Entry 1QXY (X-ray diffraction, 1.04 A resolution); this record covers chain A.

# Chain A
Molecule: methionyl aminopeptidase
From: Staphylococcus aureus
Notes: EC 3.4.11.18
UniProt: P0A080 (AMPM_STAAU); residue numbers follow UniProt; this construct covers 1-246, 249-252
Sequence (252 residues; numbered 1 to 254; 2 numbers in that range are skipped by the numbering (no residue carries them; nothing is unmodelled there); the number before each row is that of its first residue):
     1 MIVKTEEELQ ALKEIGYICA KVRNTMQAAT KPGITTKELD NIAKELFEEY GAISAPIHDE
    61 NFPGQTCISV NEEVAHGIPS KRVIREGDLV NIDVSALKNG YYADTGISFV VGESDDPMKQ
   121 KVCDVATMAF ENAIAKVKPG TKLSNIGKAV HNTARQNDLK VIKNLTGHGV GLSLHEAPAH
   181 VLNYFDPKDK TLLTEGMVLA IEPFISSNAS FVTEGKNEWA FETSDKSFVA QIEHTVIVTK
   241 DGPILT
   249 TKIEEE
Unresolved in the structure: 252-254
Metal / ion sites: Co2+ site 1: Asp93, Asp104, Glu233 (together with M2C); Co2+ site 2: Asp104, His168, Glu202, Glu233 (together with M2C); Co2+ site 3: His175 (together with M2C)
Ligand contacts: M2C: Ala55, Pro56, Glu60, Cys67, Ala75, His76, Asp93, Ser95, Asp104, Leu165, Thr166, His168, Leu174, His175, Glu202, Phe204, Gln231, Glu233
Curated features (UniProtKB/Swiss-Prot):
  - binding site (substrate): His76, His175
  - binding site (a divalent metal cation): Asp93, Asp104, His168, Glu202, Glu233

# In short
Bound to chain A: M2C. The Co2+ site 1 is built by Asp93, Asp104 and Glu233. Asp104, His168, Glu202 and Glu233
form the Co2+ site 2. UniProt lists substrate-binding residues His76 and His175 and 5 divalent metal
cation-binding residues.
Chain A is methionyl aminopeptidase (Staphylococcus aureus); the structure, Crystal structure of S. aureus
methionine aminopeptidase in complex with a ketoheterocycle 618, was determined by X-ray diffraction (same
publication as 1QXW and 1QXZ).
